5X83 - chains A and D of the 4 polymer chains in the assembly; structure by X-ray diffraction, 3.00 A resolution.

[Chain A]
Molecule: Netrin receptor DCC
Organism: Homo sapiens
Reference sequence: P43146 (DCC_HUMAN); residues 721-815 here = UniProt positions 721-815
Sequence (116 residues; each row starts with the number of its first residue):
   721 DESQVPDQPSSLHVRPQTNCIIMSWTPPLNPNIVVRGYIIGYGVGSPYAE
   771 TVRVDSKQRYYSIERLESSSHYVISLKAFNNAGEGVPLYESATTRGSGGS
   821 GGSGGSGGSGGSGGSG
Disordered / not traced: 721-722, 817-836
Construct notes: linker (816-836)

[Chain D]
Molecule: Netrin receptor DCC
Organism: Homo sapiens
Reference sequence: P43146 (DCC_HUMAN); residues 838-1037 here correspond to UniProt positions 844-1043 (UniProt number = residue number + 6)
Sequence (207 residues; numbered 837 to 1043; the number before each row is that of its first residue):
   837 GMLPPVGVQAVALTHDAVRVSWADNSVPKNQKTSEVRLYTVRWRTSFSAS
   887 AKYKSEDTTSLSYTATGLKPNTMYEFSVMVTKNRRSSTWSMTAHATTYEA
   937 APTSAPKDLTVITREGKPRAVIVSWQPPLEANGKITAYILFYTLDKNIPI
   987 DDWIMETISGDRLTHQIMDLNLDTMYYFRIQARNSKGVGPLSDPILFRTL
  1037 KLEVLFQ
Disordered / not traced: 837, 861-871
Construct notes: linker (837); expression tag (1038-1043)

[How chain A and chain D interact]
Contacting residue pairs (16):
  Gly-765(A) / Gly-952(D)
  Gly-765(A) / Pro-954(D)
  Gly-765(A) / Phe-1042(D)
  Pro-767(A) / Phe-1042(D)
  Tyr-768(A) / Phe-1042(D)  hydrophobic
  His-791(A) / Arg-955(D)
  His-791(A) / Asp-1005(D)  salt bridge
  Val-793(A) / Leu-1038(D)  hydrophobic
  Tyr-809(A) / Leu-1038(D)  hydrophobic
  Tyr-809(A) / Glu-1039(D)
  Tyr-809(A) / Phe-1042(D)
  Glu-810(A) / Leu-1038(D)
  Ser-811(A) / Arg-955(D)  hydrogen bond
  Ser-811(A) / Leu-1008(D)
  Ser-811(A) / Leu-1038(D)
  Thr-813(A) / Arg-955(D)
Also at the interface, not in a pair above, chain A (10 interface residues in all): Ser-766
Also at the interface, not in a pair above, chain D (9 interface residues in all): Gln-1043

[Summary]
Chain A and chain D form an interface of 10 and 9 residues respectively, with 1 hydrogen bond and 1 salt
bridge. Among the polar pairs are His-791(A)/Asp-1005(D) and Ser-811(A)/Arg-955(D).
Here chain A is Netrin receptor DCC and chain D is Netrin receptor DCC, both from Homo sapiens. Entry 5X83
(Structure of DCC FN456 domains) was determined by X-ray diffraction.
